PDB entry 1BCS | X-ray diffraction, 2.08 A resolution | chains B and C of the 3 polymer chains in the assembly

[Chain B]
Molecule: Serine carboxypeptidase II
Organism: Triticum aestivum
Notes: EC 3.4.16.6
Reference sequence: P08819 (CBP2_WHEAT); the construct lacks a stretch of the UniProt sequence and is renumbered around it, so the offset changes along the chain: 262-268 = UniProt 264-270; 271-303 = UniProt 271-303; 304-308 = UniProt 306-310; 309-324 = UniProt 314-329; 3 more segments
Chain sequence (160 residues; each row starts with the number of its first residue; note: 13 numbers in that range are skipped by the numbering (no residue carries them; nothing is unmodelled there); a row labelled like 303A-303B holds insertion residues (303A, then the next letters in order)):
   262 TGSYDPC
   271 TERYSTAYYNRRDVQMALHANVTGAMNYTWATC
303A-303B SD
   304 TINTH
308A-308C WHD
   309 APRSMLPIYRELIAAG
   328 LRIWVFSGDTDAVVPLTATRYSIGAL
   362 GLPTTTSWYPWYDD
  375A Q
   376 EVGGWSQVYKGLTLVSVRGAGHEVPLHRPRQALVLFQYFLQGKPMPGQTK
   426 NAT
Unresolved in the structure: 262-263, 424-428
Residues lining bound ligands: arginine (ARG): Glu-272, His-397, Glu-398

[Chain C]
Molecule: Chymostatin A
Chain sequence (4 residues; numbered 1 to 4; the number before each row is that of its first residue):
     1 FXLF
Modified positions: CSI (amino-(2-imino-hexahydro-pyrimidin-4-yl)-acetic acid) at position 2; Phe-4 (phenylalaninal; PHA)

[Chain B / chain C interface]
Residue-residue contacts (10; chain B residue first):
  Cys-303(B) with Phe-1(C), hydrophobic; Leu-3(C), hydrophobic
  Ser-303A(B) with Phe-1(C)
  Asp-303B(B) with Phe-1(C)
  Asn-306(B) with Phe-1(C), hydrogen bond (side chain-backbone); CSI_2(C), hydrogen bond (side chain-backbone); Leu-3(C)
  Thr-307(B) with Phe-1(C)
  Val-340(B) with Leu-3(C)
  His-397(B) with Phe-4(C)
Interface residues without a listed pair, chain B (8 interface residues in all): Val-341

[In short]
8 residues of chain B face 4 of chain C across their interface; the contacts include 2 hydrogen bonds. Polar
contacts include Asn-306(B)/Phe-1(C) and Asn-306(B)/CSI_2(C). Arginine is bound between chain B and chain C.
Chain B is Serine carboxypeptidase II (Triticum aestivum) and chain C is Chymostatin A; the structure, Complex
of the wheat serine carboxypeptidase, cpdw-II, with the microbial peptide aldehyde inhibitor, chymostatin, and
arginine ..., was determined by X-ray diffraction together with 1BCR from the same study.
